PDB entry 8ITM | electron microscopy, 3.13 A resolution | chains A and N of the 5 polymer chains in the assembly

== Chain A ==
Name: Guanine nucleotide-binding protein G(s) subunit alpha isoforms short
From: Bos taurus
Reference sequence: P04896 (GNAS2_BOVIN); residues 1-394 here = UniProt positions 1-394
Amino-acid sequence (394 residues; row label = number of the first residue in the row):
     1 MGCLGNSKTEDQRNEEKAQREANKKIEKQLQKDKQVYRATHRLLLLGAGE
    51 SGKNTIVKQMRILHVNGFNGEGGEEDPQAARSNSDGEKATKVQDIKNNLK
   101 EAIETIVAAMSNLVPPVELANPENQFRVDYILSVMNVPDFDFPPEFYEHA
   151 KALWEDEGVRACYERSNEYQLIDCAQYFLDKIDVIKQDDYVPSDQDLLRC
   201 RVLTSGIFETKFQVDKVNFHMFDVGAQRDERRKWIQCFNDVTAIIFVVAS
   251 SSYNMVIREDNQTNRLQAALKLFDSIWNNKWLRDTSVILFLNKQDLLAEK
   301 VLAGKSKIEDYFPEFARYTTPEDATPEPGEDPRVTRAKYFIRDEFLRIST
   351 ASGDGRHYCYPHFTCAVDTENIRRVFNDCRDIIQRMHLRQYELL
Disordered / not traced: 1-8, 61-204, 252-261
Differences from the reference sequence: engineered mutation Asn54 (Ser in P04896), Ala226 (Gly in P04896), Ala268 (Glu in P04896), Lys271 (Asn in P04896), Asp274 (Lys in P04896), Lys280 (Arg in P04896), Asp284 (Thr in P04896), Thr285 (Ile in P04896)
Curated features (UniProtKB/Swiss-Prot):
  - region: Arg42 to Lys53, Thr55 (G1 motif), Asp196 to Thr204 (G2 motif), Phe219 to Gly225, Gln227, Arg228 (G3 motif), Ile288 to Asp295 (G4 motif), Thr364 to Thr369 (G5 motif)
  - binding site (GTP): Gly47 to Lys53, Thr55, Leu197 to Thr204, Asp223 to Gly225, Gln227, Asn292 to Asp295, Ala366
  - binding site (Mg(2+)): Thr204
  - modified residue: Ser352 (Phosphoserine)
  - lipidation: Gly2 (N-palmitoyl glycine), Cys3 (S-palmitoyl cysteine)
  - cross-link: Lys300 (Glycyl lysine isopeptide (Lys-Gly) (interchain with G-Cter in ubiquitin))

== Chain N ==
Name: Nanobody-35
From: synthetic construct
Notes: antibody fragment or engineered binder
Amino-acid sequence (128 residues; row label = number of the first residue in the row):
     1 QVQLQESGGGLVQPGGSLRLSCAASGFTFSNYKMNWVRQAPGKGLEWVSD
    51 ISQSGASISYTGSVKGRFTISRDNAKNTLYLQMNSLKPEDTAVYYCARCP
   101 APFTRDCFDVTSTTYAYRGQGTQVTVSS
Disordered / not traced: 128
Cystine bridges: Cys22-Cys96, Cys99-Cys107

== Chain A / chain N interface ==
Residue-residue contacts (29; chain A residue first):
  Arg228(A) - Thr114(N)  hydrogen bond
  Asp229(A) - Asp109(N)
  Asp229(A) - Thr111(N)
  Asp229(A) - Ser112(N)
  Glu230(A) - Asp109(N)
  Glu230(A) - Ser112(N)  hydrogen bond
  Glu230(A) - Thr114(N)
  Arg231(A) - Asp109(N)  hydrogen bond (backbone-side chain)
  Arg232(A) - Pro100(N)
  Arg232(A) - Phe108(N)
  Arg232(A) - Asp109(N)  salt bridge
  Arg232(A) - Tyr115(N)
  Ile235(A) - Phe108(N)  hydrophobic
  Thr263(A) - Leu45(N)
  Thr263(A) - Glu46(N)  hydrogen bond
  Gln267(A) - Trp47(N)
  Gln267(A) - Thr61(N)
  Lys271(A) - Trp47(N)
  Ser275(A) - Asp106(N)
  Ser275(A) - Cys107(N)
  Ser275(A) - Phe108(N)
  Asn278(A) - Arg105(N)  hydrogen bond (backbone-side chain)
  Asn278(A) - Asp106(N)
  Asn279(A) - Asp106(N)
  Asn279(A) - Phe108(N)
  Arg283(A) - Arg105(N)
  Asp310(A) - Ser63(N)
  Pro313(A) - Gly62(N)
  Pro313(A) - Ser63(N)
Also at the interface, not in a pair above, chain A (20 interface residues in all): Gln262, Asn264, Ile276, Tyr311, Asp354
Also at the interface, not in a pair above, chain N (19 interface residues in all): Gly44, Ser59, Tyr117

== Overview ==
The interface between chain A and chain N involves 20 residues on one side and 19 on the other; the contacts
include 5 hydrogen bonds and 1 salt bridge. Among the polar pairs are Arg232(A)-Asp109(N), Arg228(A)-Thr114(N)
and Glu230(A)-Ser112(N).
Here chain A is Guanine nucleotide-binding protein G(s) subunit alpha isoforms short (Bos taurus) and chain N
is Nanobody-35 (synthetic construct). Entry 8ITM (Cryo-EM structure of GIPR splice variant 2 (SV2) in complex
with Gs protein) was determined by electron microscopy (same publication as 8ITL).
